PDB entry 1AIG | X-ray diffraction, 2.60 A resolution | chains L and H of the 3 polymer chains in the assembly

== Chain L ==
Protein: Photosynthetic reaction center (L subunit)
Organism: Rhodobacter sphaeroides
UniProtKB: P02954 (RCEL_RHOSH); residues 1-281 here = UniProt positions 1-281
Chain sequence (281 residues; row label = number of the first residue in the row):
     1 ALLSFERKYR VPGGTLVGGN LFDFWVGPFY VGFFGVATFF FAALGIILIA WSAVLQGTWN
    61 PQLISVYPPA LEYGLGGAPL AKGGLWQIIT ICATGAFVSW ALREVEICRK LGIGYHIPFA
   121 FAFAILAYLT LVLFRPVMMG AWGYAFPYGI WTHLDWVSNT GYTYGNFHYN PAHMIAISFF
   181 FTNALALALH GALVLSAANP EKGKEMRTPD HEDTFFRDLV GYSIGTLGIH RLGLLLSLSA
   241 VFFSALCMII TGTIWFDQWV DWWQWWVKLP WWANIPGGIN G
Ion coordination: bacteriochlorophyll a Mg site 1 near His-153 (its only coordinating residue here); bacteriochlorophyll a Mg site 2 near His-173 (its only coordinating residue here); Fe2+: His-190, His-230 (shared with 3 residues of chain M)
Ligand contacts:
  - bacteriochlorophyll a (BCL), molecule 1: Ile-46, Ile-49, Phe-97, Tyr-128, Leu-131, Phe-146, Ile-150, His-153, Leu-154, Trp-156, Val-157
  - bacteriochlorophyll a (BCL), molecule 2: Phe-97, Phe-121, Ala-124, Ile-125, Ala-127, Tyr-128, Leu-131, Trp-156, Val-157, Ser-158, Thr-160, Gly-161, Tyr-162, Asn-166, Phe-167, His-168, His-173, Ala-176, Ile-177, Phe-180, Phe-181, Val-241, Ser-244, Ala-245, Cys-247, Met-248
  - bacteriochlorophyll a (BCL), molecule 3: Val-157, Tyr-162, His-168, Phe-181
  - bacteriochlorophyll a (BCL), molecule 4: His-168, His-173, Met-174, Ile-177, Ser-178, Phe-181, Thr-182, Leu-185, Val-220
  - bacteriopheophytin a (BPH), molecule 1: Thr-38, Phe-41, Ala-42, Gly-45, Ile-46, Ile-49, Ile-89, Cys-92, Ala-93, Ala-96, Phe-97, Trp-100, Glu-104, Ile-117, Ala-120, Phe-121, Phe-123, Ala-124, Phe-146, Pro-147, Tyr-148, Gly-149, Ile-150, His-153, Phe-180, Leu-238, Val-241
  - bacteriopheophytin a (BPH), molecule 2: Phe-181, Ala-184, Leu-185, Ala-188, Leu-189, Phe-216, Leu-219, Val-220
  - ubiquinone-10 (U10), molecule 1: Val-26, Phe-29, Trp-100
  - ubiquinone-10 (U10), molecule 2: Phe-179, Thr-182, Leu-185, Ala-186, Leu-189, His-190, Leu-193, Val-194, Glu-212, Asp-213, Phe-216, Tyr-222, Ser-223, Ile-224, Gly-225, Thr-226, Ile-229, Leu-232, Ser-239, Phe-242, Phe-243

== Chain H ==
Protein: Photosynthetic reaction center (H subunit)
Organism: Rhodobacter sphaeroides
UniProtKB: P11846 (RCEH_RHOSH); residue numbers follow UniProt; this construct covers 1-260
Chain sequence (260 residues; each row starts with the number of its first residue):
     1 MVGVTAFQNF DLASLAIYSF WIFLAGLIYY LQTENMREGY PLENEDGTPA ANQGPFPLPK
    61 PKTFILPHGR GTLTVPGPES EDRPIALART AVSEGFPHAP TGDPMKDGVG PASWVARRDL
   121 PELDGHGHNK IKPMKAAAGF HVSAGKNPIG LPVRGCDLEI AGKVVDIWVD IPEQMARFLE
   181 VELKDGSTRL LPMQMVKVQS NRVHVNALSS DLFAGIPTIK SPTEVTLLEE DKICGYVAGG
   241 LMYAAPKRKS VVAAMLAEYA
Disordered / not traced: 1-10, 259-260
Construct notes: conflict Gln-8 (Gly in P11846)

== How chain L and chain H interact ==
Residue-residue contacts (66; chain L residue first):
  Ala-1(L) / Leu-42(H)
  Ala-1(L) / Glu-43(H)
  Ala-1(L) / Ala-50(H)
  Leu-2(L) / Leu-42(H)
  Leu-2(L) / Glu-43(H)  hydrogen bond (backbone-backbone)
  Leu-2(L) / Glu-45(H)
  Leu-3(L) / Gly-39(H)
  Leu-3(L) / Tyr-40(H)  hydrophobic
  Ser-4(L) / Gly-39(H)  hydrogen bond (backbone-backbone)
  Ser-4(L) / Glu-43(H)
  Ser-4(L) / Glu-79(H)
  Ser-4(L) / Glu-81(H)
  Phe-5(L) / Gly-39(H)
  Arg-7(L) / Glu-45(H)  hydrogen bond (side chain-backbone)
  Arg-7(L) / Ile-85(H)
  Arg-7(L) / Leu-87(H)  hydrogen bond (side chain-backbone)
  Arg-7(L) / His-98(H)  hydrogen bond
  Lys-8(L) / Glu-81(H)  salt bridge
  Lys-8(L) / Arg-83(H)
  Lys-8(L) / Ile-85(H)
  Lys-8(L) / Leu-87(H)
  Lys-8(L) / Val-109(H)
  Lys-8(L) / Gly-110(H)  hydrogen bond (backbone-backbone)
  Lys-8(L) / Ser-113(H)  hydrogen bond (backbone-side chain)
  Lys-8(L) / Trp-114(H)
  Tyr-9(L) / Gly-110(H)
  Tyr-9(L) / Ser-113(H)
  Arg-10(L) / Pro-97(H)
  Arg-10(L) / His-98(H)  hydrogen bond (backbone-backbone)
  Val-11(L) / His-98(H)
  Val-11(L) / Pro-100(H)  hydrophobic
  Val-11(L) / Gly-110(H)
  Val-11(L) / Pro-111(H)
  Val-11(L) / Tyr-243(H)
  Pro-12(L) / Pro-97(H)
  Pro-12(L) / His-98(H)
  Pro-12(L) / Ala-99(H)
  Pro-12(L) / Met-242(H)
  Gly-13(L) / Met-242(H)
  Gly-14(L) / Met-242(H)
  Asp-23(L) / Pro-97(H)
  Phe-24(L) / Gly-95(H)
  Phe-24(L) / Phe-96(H)  hydrophobic
  Trp-25(L) / Gly-95(H)  hydrogen bond (backbone-backbone)
  Arg-109(L) / Met-242(H)
  Lys-110(L) / Pro-111(H)
  Lys-110(L) / Met-242(H)
  Leu-111(L) / Pro-111(H)
  Gly-112(L) / Pro-111(H)
  Gly-112(L) / Ala-238(H)
  Ala-198(L) / Phe-64(H)
  Asn-199(L) / Lys-62(H)
  Gly-203(L) / Ile-65(H)
  Lys-204(L) / Ile-65(H)
  Glu-205(L) / Ile-65(H)
  Glu-205(L) / Pro-67(H)
  Met-206(L) / Phe-64(H)  hydrophobic
  Met-206(L) / Ile-65(H)  hydrogen bond (backbone-backbone)
  Met-206(L) / Pro-67(H)
  Thr-208(L) / Gly-125(H)
  Pro-209(L) / Glu-173(H)
  Asp-210(L) / Asp-124(H)
  Asp-210(L) / Gly-125(H)  hydrogen bond (side chain-backbone)
  Asp-210(L) / Pro-172(H)
  Asp-213(L) / Pro-172(H)
  Thr-226(L) / Glu-173(H)  hydrogen bond
Interface residues without a listed pair, chain L (32 interface residues in all): Leu-227
Interface residues without a listed pair, chain H (42 interface residues in all): Glu-38, Pro-41, Asn-44, His-68, Gly-108, Val-115, Lys-130, Met-175, Leu-241

== Overview ==
32 residues of chain L face 42 of chain H across their interface; the contacts include 12 hydrogen bonds and 1
salt bridge. Polar pairs include Lys-8(L)/Glu-81(H), Arg-7(L)/Glu-45(H) and Arg-7(L)/Leu-87(H). Ligands of
chain L: 4 copies of bacteriochlorophyll a, bacteriopheophytin a and ubiquinone-10.
Chain L is Photosynthetic reaction center (L subunit) and chain H is Photosynthetic reaction center (H
subunit), both from Rhodobacter sphaeroides; the structure, Photosynthetic reaction center from rhodobacter
sphaeroides in the d+qb-charge separated state, was determined by X-ray diffraction (same publication as
1AIJ).
